7O2I - chains A and B; structure by X-ray diffraction, 3.00 A resolution.

# Chain A
Protein: N6-adenosine-methyltransferase catalytic subunit
Organism: Homo sapiens
Notes: EC 2.1.1.348
UniProtKB: Q86U44 (MTA70_HUMAN); residues 354-580 here = UniProt positions 354-580
Sequence (228 residues; row label = number of the first residue in the row):
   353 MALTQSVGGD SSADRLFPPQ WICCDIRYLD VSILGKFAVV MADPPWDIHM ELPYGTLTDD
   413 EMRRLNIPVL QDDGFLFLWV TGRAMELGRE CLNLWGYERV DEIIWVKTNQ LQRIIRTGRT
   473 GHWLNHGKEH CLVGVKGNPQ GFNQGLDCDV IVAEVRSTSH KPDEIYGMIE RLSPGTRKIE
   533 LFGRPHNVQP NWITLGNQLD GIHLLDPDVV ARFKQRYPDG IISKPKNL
Disordered / not traced: 353-367, 469-473, 573-580
Sequence notes: initiating methionine (353)
Swiss-Prot annotation at these positions:
  - region: Pro-396 to Thr-410 (Gate loop 1), Glu-450 to Glu-454 (Interaction with METTL14), Gln-462 to Gly-479 (Interphase loop), Gln-464 to Lys-480 (Interaction with METTL14), Arg-465 to His-478 (Positively charged region required for RNA-binding), Val-507 to Asp-515 (Gate loop 2)
  - binding site (S-adenosyl-L-methionine): Asp-377, Ile-378, Asp-395, Lys-513, Arg-536 to Asn-539, Asn-549, Gln-550
  - site (Interaction with METTL14): Glu-438, Arg-441
  - natural variant: Tyr-406 (Y406C: Found in patients with large intestine cancer; uncertain significance)
  - mutagenesis: Asp-377 (D377A: Abolishes methyltransferase activity), Asp-395 to Trp-398 (Loss of function. Abolishes ability to regulate primary miRNA processing. Does not affect ability to promote mRNA translation. Abolishes formation of m6A at DNA damage sites), Asp-395 (D395A: Abolishes methyltransferase activity), Tyr-406 (Y406A: Strong reduction in methyltransferase activity), Gln-462 to Gly-479 (Impaired RNA-binding and methyltransferase activities), Trp-475 (W475A: Decreased methyltransferase activity), Asn-477 (N477A: Decreased methyltransferase activity), Glu-532 (E532A: Abolishes methyltransferase activity), Arg-536 (R536A: Slight reduction in methyltransferase activity), His-538 (H538A: Slight reduction in methyltransferase activity), Asn-539 (N539A: Abolishes methyltransferase activity), Asn-549 (N549A: Slight reduction in methyltransferase activity. Strong reduction in methyltransferase activity; when associated with A-550), 1 further mutagenesis entry in UniProt
Ligand contacts: V22 (N-[[6-[(cyclohexylmethylamino)methyl]imidazo[1,2-a]pyridin-2-yl]methyl]-4-oxidanylidene-1H-pyrido[1,2-a]pyrimidine-2-carboxamide): Cys-376, Asp-377, Ile-378, Arg-379, Asp-395, Pro-396, Pro-397, Tyr-406, Gly-407, Thr-408, Leu-409, Trp-431, Val-432, Trp-457, Glu-481, Ser-511, His-512, Lys-513, Phe-534, Gly-535, Arg-536, Gly-548, Asn-549, Gln-550
What the authors report for this chain:
  - conformationally variable residues (side-chain flip): Lys-513

# Chain B
Protein: N6-adenosine-methyltransferase non-catalytic subunit
Organism: Homo sapiens
UniProtKB: Q9HCE5 (MET14_HUMAN); residue numbers follow UniProt; this construct covers 107-395
Sequence (291 residues; numbered 105 to 395; the number before each row is that of its first residue):
   105 GSLKGTQSLN PHNDYCQHFV DTGHRPQNFI RDVGLADRFE EYPKLRELIR LKDELIAKSN
   165 TPPMYLQADI EAFDIRELTP KFDVILLEPP LEEYYRETGI TANEKCWTWD DIMKLEIDEI
   225 AAPRSFIFLW CGSGEGLDLG RVCLRKWGYR RCEDICWIKT NKNNPGKTKT LDPKAVFQRT
   285 KEHCLMGIKG TVKRSTDGDF IHANVDIDLI ITEEPEIGNI EKPVEIFHII EHFCLGRRRL
   345 HLFGRDSTIR PGWLTVGPTL TNSNYNAETY ASYFSAPNSY LTGCTEEIER L
Disordered / not traced: 105-116, 138-150, 201-208, 271-274, 296-309, 394-395
Sequence notes: expression tag (105-106)
Swiss-Prot annotation at these positions:
  - region: Arg-135, Asp-136 (Interaction with METTL3), Ser-237, Gly-238 (Interaction with METTL3), Arg-245 to Arg-254 (Positively charged region required for RNA-binding), Arg-255 to Asp-258 (Interaction with METTL3), Lys-278 to His-287 (Interaction with METTL3), Lys-297, Arg-298 (Positively charged region required for RNA-binding), Asn-308 to Asp-312 (Interaction with METTL3)
  - site (Interaction with METTL3): Tyr-146, Asp-242, Arg-245, Arg-298
  - mutagenesis: Asp-173 (D173A: Little or no effect on S-adenosyl-L-methionine-binding or methyltransferase activity; when associated with A-192), Glu-192 (E192A: Little or no effect on methyltransferase activity. Little or no effect on S-adenosyl-L-methionine-binding or methyltransferase activity; when associated with A-173), Tyr-198 (Y198A: Does not affect methyltransferase activity of the heterodimer complex formed with METTL3), Arg-245 (R245E: Reduced RNA-binding. Reduced RNA-binding; when associated with E-255), Arg-254 to Arg-255 (Strongly reduced methyltransferase activity of the heterodimer complex formed with METTL3), Arg-255 (R255E: Reduced RNA-binding; when associated with E-245), Lys-297 to Arg-298 (Reduced RNA-binding), Arg-298 (R298P: Strongly decreased methyltransferase activity of the heterodimer complex formed with METTL3, probably due to reduced RNA-binding), Asp-312 (D312A: Decreased methyltransferase activity of the heterodimer complex formed with METTL3), Cys-338 (C338A: Does not affect methyltransferase activity of the heterodimer complex formed with METTL3), Pro-362 to Thr-363 (Little or no effect on methyltransferase activity of the heterodimer complex formed with METTL3)
Disulfide bonds: Cys-338/Cys-388

# Chain A / chain B interface
Contacting residue pairs (99):
  Phe-427(A) with Val-280(B), hydrophobic
  Phe-429(A) with Phe-281(B), hydrophobic
  Gly-434(A) with Arg-255(B), hydrogen bond (backbone-side chain)
  Met-437(A) with Arg-245(B), hydrogen bond; Arg-255(B)
  Glu-438(A) with Arg-245(B), salt bridge; Arg-255(B), salt bridge
  Arg-441(A) with Leu-241(B); Asp-242(B), salt bridge; Arg-245(B)
  Glu-450(A) with Lys-278(B), salt bridge
  Arg-451(A) with Gly-238(B), hydrogen bond (side chain-backbone); Leu-241(B); Asp-242(B), salt bridge
  Val-452(A) with Lys-278(B); Val-280(B), hydrophobic; Arg-283(B), hydrogen bond (backbone-side chain)
  Asp-453(A) with Ala-279(B); Val-280(B), hydrogen bond (side chain-backbone); Phe-281(B), hydrogen bond (side chain-backbone); Arg-283(B), salt bridge
  Glu-454(A) with Leu-241(B); Lys-285(B), hydrogen bond (backbone-side chain)
  Ile-455(A) with Phe-281(B), hydrophobic
  Ile-456(A) with Cys-260(B), hydrophobic; Ile-262(B), hydrophobic; Lys-285(B)
  Val-458(A) with Ile-262(B), hydrophobic
  Leu-463(A) with Arg-135(B)
  Gln-464(A) with Tyr-119(B), hydrogen bond; Phe-133(B); Ile-134(B); Arg-135(B), hydrogen bond (backbone-backbone)
  Arg-465(A) with Asp-136(B), salt bridge
  Ile-466(A) with Ile-134(B), hydrophobic; Ile-311(B), hydrophobic; Ile-315(B), hydrophobic
  Ile-467(A) with Ile-311(B)
  Arg-468(A) with Ile-311(B)
  His-474(A) with Cys-256(B); Glu-257(B)
  Trp-475(A) with Phe-230(B), hydrophobic; Cys-256(B); Glu-257(B), hydrogen bond (backbone-side chain); Phe-337(B)
  Leu-476(A) with Glu-257(B), hydrogen bond (backbone-side chain); Asp-310(B); Ile-311(B); Asp-312(B); Phe-337(B), hydrophobic
  Asn-477(A) with Asp-310(B); Ile-311(B); Asp-312(B)
  His-478(A) with Glu-257(B), salt bridge; Asp-312(B)
  Gly-479(A) with Ile-311(B); Asp-312(B), hydrogen bond (backbone-side chain); Leu-313(B)
  Lys-480(A) with Asp-258(B), hydrogen bond (side chain-backbone); Cys-260(B); Asp-312(B), salt bridge
  His-482(A) with Asp-258(B)
  Gln-496(A) with Pro-277(B); Lys-278(B); Ala-279(B), hydrogen bond (side chain-backbone); Val-280(B)
  Gly-497(A) with Leu-275(B); Val-280(B), hydrogen bond (backbone-backbone); Gln-282(B), hydrogen bond (backbone-side chain)
  Leu-498(A) with Phe-123(B); Val-124(B)
  Asp-499(A) with Cys-120(B); Val-124(B); Phe-281(B); Gln-282(B), hydrogen bond (backbone-backbone)
  Cys-500(A) with Phe-123(B), hydrophobic; Pro-130(B); Gln-282(B); Thr-284(B)
  Asp-501(A) with Gln-282(B), hydrogen bond (backbone-backbone); Arg-283(B); Thr-284(B), hydrogen bond (side chain-backbone); Lys-285(B), salt bridge
  Val-502(A) with Pro-130(B); Gln-131(B); Thr-284(B)
  Ile-503(A) with Cys-120(B), hydrophobic
  Val-504(A) with Tyr-119(B); Pro-130(B); Gln-131(B); Ile-134(B), hydrophobic
  Glu-516(A) with Asn-117(B); Asp-118(B); Cys-120(B)
  Met-520(A) with Phe-281(B), hydrophobic
  Arg-523(A) with Cys-120(B); Gln-121(B); Val-124(B)
  Leu-524(A) with Val-280(B), hydrophobic
Other interface residues (no listed pair), chain A (43 interface residues in all): Arg-435, Val-485
Other interface residues (no listed pair), chain B (47 interface residues in all): Arg-249, Ile-259, His-287, Met-290, Ile-292, Ile-333, Leu-339

# Summary
43 residues of chain A face 47 of chain B across their interface, with 19 hydrogen bonds and 10 salt bridges.
Polar contacts include Glu-438(A)/Arg-245(B), Glu-438(A)/Arg-255(B) and Arg-441(A)/Asp-242(B). Ligands of
chain A: compound V22. From the paper: conformational variability at Lys-513(A).
Chain A is N6-adenosine-methyltransferase catalytic subunit and chain B is N6-adenosine-methyltransferase
non-catalytic subunit, both from Homo sapiens; the structure, METTL3-METTL14 heterodimer bound to the SAM
competitive small molecule inhibitor STM2457, was determined by X-ray diffraction.
